PDB entry 9ARF | electron microscopy, 3.13 A resolution | chains C and D of the 4 polymer chains in the assembly

Chain C:
Protein: Glutamate receptor ionotropic, NMDA 1
Source organism: Rattus norvegicus
UniProt: P35439 (NMDZ1_RAT); residue numbers follow UniProt; this construct covers 1-847
Chain sequence (847 residues; row label = number of the first residue in the row):
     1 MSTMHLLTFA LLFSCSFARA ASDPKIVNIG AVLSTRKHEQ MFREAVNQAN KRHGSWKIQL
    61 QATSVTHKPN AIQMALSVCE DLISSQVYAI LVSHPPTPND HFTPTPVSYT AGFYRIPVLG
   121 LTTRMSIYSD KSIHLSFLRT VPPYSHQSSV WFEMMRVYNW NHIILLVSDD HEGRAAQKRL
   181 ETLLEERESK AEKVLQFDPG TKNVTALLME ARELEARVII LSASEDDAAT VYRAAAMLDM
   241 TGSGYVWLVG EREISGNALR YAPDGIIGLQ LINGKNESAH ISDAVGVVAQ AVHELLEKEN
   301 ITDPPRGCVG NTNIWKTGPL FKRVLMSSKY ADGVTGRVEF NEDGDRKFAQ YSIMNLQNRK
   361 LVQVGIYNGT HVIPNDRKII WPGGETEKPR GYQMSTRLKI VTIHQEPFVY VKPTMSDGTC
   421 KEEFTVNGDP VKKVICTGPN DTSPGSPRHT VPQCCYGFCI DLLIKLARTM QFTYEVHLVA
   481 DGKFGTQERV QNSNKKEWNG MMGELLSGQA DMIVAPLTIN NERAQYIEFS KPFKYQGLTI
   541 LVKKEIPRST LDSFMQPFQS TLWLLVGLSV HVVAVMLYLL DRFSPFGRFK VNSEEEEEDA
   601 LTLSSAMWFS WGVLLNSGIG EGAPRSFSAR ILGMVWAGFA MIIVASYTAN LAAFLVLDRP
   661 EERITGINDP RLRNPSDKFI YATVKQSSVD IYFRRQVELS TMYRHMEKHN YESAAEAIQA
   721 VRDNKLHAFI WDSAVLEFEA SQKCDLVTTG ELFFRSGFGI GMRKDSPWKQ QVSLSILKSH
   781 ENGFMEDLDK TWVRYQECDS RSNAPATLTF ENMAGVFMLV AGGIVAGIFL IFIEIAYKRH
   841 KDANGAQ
Not modelled in the structure: 1-24, 53-57, 585-600, 842-847
Disulfides: Cys79-Cys308, Cys420-Cys454, Cys436-Cys455, Cys744-Cys798
Differences from the reference sequence: conflict Ser22 (Cys in P35439), Gln61 (Asn in P35439), Asp239 (Asn in P35439), Gln350 (Asn in P35439), Gln471 (Asn in P35439), Gln491 (Asn in P35439), Gln771 (Asn in P35439), Asn844 (Arg in P35439), Gly845 (Arg in P35439), Ala846 (Lys in P35439)
Small-molecule neighbours: glycine (GLY): Phe484, Pro516, Leu517, Thr518, Arg523, Ser687, Ser688, Trp731, Asp732, Phe758
UniProt features mapped onto this chain:
  - region: Leu603 to Pro624 (Pore-forming)
  - binding site (glycine): Pro516, Thr518, Arg523, Ser688, Asp732
  - glycosylation (N-linked (GlcNAc...) asparagine): Asn203, Asn276, Asn300, Asn368, Asn440, Asn674

Chain D:
Protein: Glutamate receptor ionotropic, NMDA 2B
Source organism: Rattus norvegicus
UniProt: Q00960 (NMDE2_RAT); residues 27-852 here = UniProt positions 27-852
Chain sequence (883 residues; row label = number of the first residue in the row; numbers below 1 keep their minus sign (Met-30 is residue -30)):
   -30 MGTMRLFLLA VLFLFSFARA TGWSHPQFEK GGGSGGGSGG SAWSHPQFEK GALVPRGRSQ
    30 KSPPSIGIAV ILVGTSDEVA IKDAHEKDDF HHLSVVPRVE LVAMNETDPK SIITRICDLM
    90 SDRKIQGVVF ADDTDQEAIA QILDFISAQT LTPILGIHGG SSMIMADKDE SSMFFQFGPS
   150 IEQQASVMLN IMEEYDWYIF SIVTTYFPGY QDFVNKIRST IENSFVGWEL EEVLLLDMSL
   210 DDGDSKIQNQ LKKLQSPIIL LYCTKEEATY IFEVANSVGL TGYGYTWIVP SLVAGDTDTV
   270 PSEFPTGLIS VSYDEWDYGL PARVRDGIAI ITTAASDMLS EHSFIPEPKS SCYNTHEKRI
   330 YQSNMLNRYL INVTFEGRNL SFSEDGYQMH PKLVIILLNK ERKWERVGKW KDKSLQMKYY
   390 VWPRMCPETE EQEDDHLSIV TLEEAPFVIV ESVDPLSGTC MRNTVPCQKR IISENKTDEE
   450 PGYIKKCCKG FCIDILKKIS KSVKFTYDLY LVTNGKHGKK INGTWNGMIG EVVMKRAYMA
   510 VGSLTINEER SEVVDFSVPF IETGISVMVS RSNGTVSPSA FLEPFSADVW VMMFVMLLIV
   570 SAVAVFVFEY FSPVGYNRCL ADGREPGGPS FTIGKAIWLL WGLVFNNSVP VQNPKGTTSK
   630 IMVSVWAFFA VIFLASYTAN LAAFMIQEEY VDQVSGLSDK KFQRPNDFSP PFRFGTVPNG
   690 STERNIRNNY AEMHAYMGKF NQRGVDDALL SLKTGKLDAF IYDAAVLNYM AGRDEGCKLV
   750 TIGSGKVFAS TGYGIAIQKD SGWKRQVDLA ILQLFGDGEM EELEALWLTG ICHNEKNEVM
   810 SSQLDIDNMA GVFYMLGAAM ALSLITFICE HLFYWQFRHS FMG
Not modelled in the structure: -30 to 33, 395-402, 580-598, 846-852
Disulfides: Cys86-Cys321, Cys429-Cys456, Cys436-Cys457, Cys746-Cys801
Covalently attached groups: N-acetylglucosamine (NAG) linked to Asn491, Asn688
Differences from the reference sequence: expression tag (-30 to 26); conflict Ser849 (Cys in Q00960)
Small-molecule neighbours: glutamic acid (GLU): His486, Ser512, Leu513, Thr514, Arg519, Gly689, Ser690, Thr691, Tyr731, Asp732
UniProt features mapped onto this chain:
  - region: Lys604 to Pro623 (Pore-forming)
  - binding site (Zn(2+)): His127, Glu284
  - binding site (L-glutamate): Thr514, Arg519, Ser690, Thr691, Asp732
  - site: Asn615 (Functional determinant of NMDA receptors)
  - glycosylation (N-linked (GlcNAc...) asparagine): Asn74, Asn341, Asn348, Asn444, Asn491, Asn542, Asn688
  - mutagenesis: His60 (H60A: Normal zinc binding), His127 (H127A: Reduced zinc binding), Asp283 (D283A: Slightly reduced zinc binding), Glu284 (E284A: Reduced zinc binding), His311 (H311A: Normal zinc binding), His359 (H359A: Normal zinc binding)

Chain C / chain D interface:
Pairs across the interface (71; chain C residue first):
  Ala71(C) - Gln118(D)
  Ile72(C) - Cys86(D)  hydrophobic
  Ile72(C) - Cys321(D)
  Gln73(C) - Tyr322(D)
  Cys79(C) - Lys79(D)
  Pro106(C) - Phe114(D)  hydrophobic
  Tyr109(C) - Phe114(D)  hydrophobic
  Phe113(C) - Pro78(D)  hydrophobic
  Phe113(C) - Ala107(D)  hydrophobic
  Phe113(C) - Ile111(D)  hydrophobic
  Ser132(C) - Pro177(D)
  Cys308(C) - Asp77(D)
  Val309(C) - Thr76(D)
  Val309(C) - Asp77(D)
  Gly310(C) - Thr76(D)
  Asn311(C) - Thr76(D)
  Thr312(C) - Glu75(D)
  Thr312(C) - Thr76(D)
  Thr312(C) - Asp77(D)
  Arg489(C) - Ser188(D)  hydrogen bond
  Asn494(C) - Asn184(D)
  Gln556(C) - Ser811(D)
  Pro557(C) - Gln812(D)
  Pro557(C) - Leu813(D)
  Phe558(C) - Gln812(D)
  Gln559(C) - Gln812(D)  hydrogen bond (backbone-backbone)
  Thr561(C) - Ile815(D)
  Leu562(C) - Leu813(D)
  Leu562(C) - Ile815(D)  hydrophobic
  Leu565(C) - Ile815(D)  hydrophobic
  Leu565(C) - Phe822(D)  hydrophobic
  Ser569(C) - Leu825(D)
  Met576(C) - Met829(D)  hydrophobic
  Met576(C) - Ser832(D)
  Phe583(C) - Phe836(D)  hydrophobic
  Phe609(C) - Val618(D)  hydrophobic
  Val613(C) - Ser617(D)
  Gly622(C) - Pro619(D)
  Ser628(C) - Phe836(D)
  Arg630(C) - Trp607(D)
  Ile631(C) - Ser832(D)
  Met634(C) - Trp610(D)
  Val635(C) - Leu825(D)  hydrophobic
  Val635(C) - Ala828(D)  hydrophobic
  Gly638(C) - Phe614(D)
  Phe639(C) - Val821(D)  hydrophobic
  Met641(C) - Phe614(D)  hydrophobic
  Met641(C) - Tyr646(D)  hydrophobic
  Ile642(C) - Tyr646(D)
  Ile642(C) - Val821(D)  hydrophobic
  Ala645(C) - Tyr646(D)  hydrophobic
  Ala645(C) - Leu650(D)
  Ala649(C) - Leu650(D)  hydrophobic
  Ala649(C) - Ala651(D)  hydrophobic
  Asn650(C) - Ser810(D)
  Asn650(C) - Leu813(D)
  Ala652(C) - Ile655(D)
  Phe654(C) - Ser811(D)
  Val656(C) - Ile655(D)  hydrophobic
  Leu657(C) - Ile655(D)
  Leu657(C) - Glu807(D)
  Leu657(C) - Met809(D)  hydrophobic
  Pro670(C) - Arg742(D)
  Pro670(C) - Thr798(D)
  Arg671(C) - Ile800(D)
  Asn674(C) - Leu795(D)
  Val697(C) - Arg431(D)
  Ser700(C) - Arg431(D)
  Arg704(C) - Phe194(D)
  Arg704(C) - Met430(D)
  Glu707(C) - Phe194(D)
Interface residues without a listed pair, chain C (62 interface residues in all): Ala75, Val566, Ser584, Gly612, Asn616, Gly620, Pro624, Gly633, Ser646, Ala653, Glu662
Interface residues without a listed pair, chain D (59 interface residues in all): Ile82, Asn323, Asn432, Phe550, Asn615, Asn616, Thr647, Met654, Cys746, Trp796, Gly799, Asp814, Met818

Overview:
The interface between chain C and chain D involves 62 residues on one side and 59 on the other, with 2
hydrogen bonds. Polar contacts include Arg489(C)-Ser188(D) and Gln559(C)-Gln812(D). Ligands of chain C:
glycine. Ligands of chain D: glutamic acid.
Chain C is Glutamate receptor ionotropic, NMDA 1 and chain D is Glutamate receptor ionotropic, NMDA 2B, both
from Rattus norvegicus; the structure, Rat GluN1-GluN2B NMDA receptor channel in complex with glycine,
glutamate, and EU-1622-A, in nonactive1 conformation, was determined by electron microscopy together with
9ARE, 9ARG, 9ARH, 9ARI and 9BIB from the same study.
